Entry 6DRT (X-ray diffraction, 2.12 A resolution); this record covers chains B and E of the 6 polymer chains in the assembly.

Chain B:
Name: DNA polymerase clamp
Organism: Enterobacteria phage T4
Reference sequence: P04525 (DPA5_BPT4); residues 1001-1228 here correspond to UniProt positions 1-228 (UniProt number = residue number - 1000)
Sequence (236 residues; numbered 1001 to 1236; the number before each row is that of its first residue):
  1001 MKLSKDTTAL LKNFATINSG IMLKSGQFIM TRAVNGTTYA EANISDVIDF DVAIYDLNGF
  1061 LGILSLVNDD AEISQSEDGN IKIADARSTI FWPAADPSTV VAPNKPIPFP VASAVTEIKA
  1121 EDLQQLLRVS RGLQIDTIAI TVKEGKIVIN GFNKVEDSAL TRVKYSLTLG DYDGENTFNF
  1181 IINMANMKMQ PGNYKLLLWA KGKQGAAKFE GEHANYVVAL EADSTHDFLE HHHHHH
Disordered / not traced: 1229-1236
Differences from the reference sequence: expression tag (1229-1236)

Chain E:
Name: GP45 recognition loop
Reference sequence: P00970 (DNLI_BPT4); residue numbers follow UniProt; this construct covers 225-237
Sequence (13 residues; each row starts with the number of its first residue):
   225 KKEPEGLDFL FDA
Disordered / not traced: 225-226
Curated features (UniProtKB/Swiss-Prot):
  - region: Glu229 to Ala237 (Interaction with the sliding clamp)

How chain B and chain E interact:
Contacting residue pairs - 21 pairs, chain B then chain E:
  Arg1032(B) - Phe235(E)
  Asn1035(B) - Gly230(E)
  Gly1036(B) - Gly230(E)
  Gly1036(B) - Leu231(E)  hydrogen bond (backbone-backbone)
  Thr1037(B) - Glu229(E)
  Thr1037(B) - Gly230(E)
  Thr1037(B) - Leu231(E)
  Tyr1039(B) - Leu231(E)  hydrophobic
  Tyr1039(B) - Phe235(E)  hydrophobic
  Pro1103(B) - Phe235(E)  hydrophobic
  Lys1105(B) - Phe235(E)
  Ile1107(B) - Leu234(E)  hydrophobic
  Ile1107(B) - Phe235(E)  hydrophobic
  Pro1108(B) - Leu234(E)
  Trp1199(B) - Phe233(E)  hydrophobic
  Gln1204(B) - Phe233(E)
  Gly1205(B) - Phe233(E)
  Ala1206(B) - Leu231(E)  hydrophobic
  Val1217(B) - Leu231(E)
  Ala1219(B) - Glu229(E)
  Ala1219(B) - Leu231(E)  hydrophobic
Interface residues without a listed pair, chain B (20 interface residues in all): Thr1038, Asn1104, Phe1109, Pro1110, Val1218
Interface residues without a listed pair, chain E (9 interface residues in all): Asp232, Asp236, Ala237
The authors on this interface:
  - interface residues, chain E: Leu234(E), Phe235(E)

In short:
20 residues of chain B and 9 residues of chain E are in contact, with 1 hydrogen bond. Its one hydrogen bond,
Gly1036(B)-Leu231(E), is backbone to backbone. From the paper: interface residues Leu234(E) and Phe235(E).
Chain B is DNA polymerase clamp (Enterobacteria phage T4) and chain E is GP45 recognition loop; the structure,
Crystal structure of the processivity clamp GP45 complexed with recognition peptide of ligase from
bacteriophage T4, was determined by X-ray diffraction together with 5WFY and 6DT1 from the same study.
